PDB entry 7TN3 | X-ray diffraction, 2.90 A resolution | chain A

# Chain A
Molecule: Inositol-tetrakisphosphate 1-kinase 1
Organism: Zea mays
Notes: EC 2.7.1.134, 2.7.1.159
UniProtKB: Q84Y01 (ITPK1_MAIZE); residue numbers follow UniProt; this construct covers 1-342
Amino-acid sequence (342 residues; row label = number of the first residue in the row):
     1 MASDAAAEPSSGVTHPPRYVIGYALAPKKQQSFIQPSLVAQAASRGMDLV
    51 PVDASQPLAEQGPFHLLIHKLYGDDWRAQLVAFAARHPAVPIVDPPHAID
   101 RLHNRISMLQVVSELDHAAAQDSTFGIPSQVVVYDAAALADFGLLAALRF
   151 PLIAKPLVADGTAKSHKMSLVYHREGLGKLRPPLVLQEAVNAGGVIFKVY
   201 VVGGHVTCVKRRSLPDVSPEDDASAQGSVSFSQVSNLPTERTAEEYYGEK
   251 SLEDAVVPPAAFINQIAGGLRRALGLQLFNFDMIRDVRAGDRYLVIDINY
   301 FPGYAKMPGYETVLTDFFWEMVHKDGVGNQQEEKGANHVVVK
Disordered / not traced: 1-15, 215-255, 325-342
Sequence notes: conflict Ala120 (Asp in Q84Y01); engineered mutation Ala189 (Phe in Q84Y01), Ala192 (His in Q84Y01)
Swiss-Prot annotation at these positions:
  - region: Pro219 to Tyr247 (Catalytic specificity elements (CSE))
  - binding site (1D-myo-inositol 6-phosphate): Lys28, Lys70, Gly161, His166, Lys198, Tyr200, Asn280, Asn299, Gly303, Lys306
  - binding site (ATP): Arg105, Lys155, His166, Gln187, Val190, Ser213, Ile296, Asp297, Asn299
  - binding site (Mg(2+)): Asp282, Asp297, Asn299
  - mutagenesis: Lys29 (K29A: Strongly reduced InsP6 kinase activity), Ser32 (S32A: Strongly reduced InsP6 kinase activity), Lys70 (K70A: Strongly reduced InsP6 kinase activity), Lys198 (K198A: Strongly reduced InsP6 kinase activity), Tyr200 (Y200A: Strongly reduced InsP6 kinase activity), Arg211 (R211A: Strongly reduced InsP6 kinase activity), Pro219 to Tyr247 (Strongly reduced InsP6 kinase activity and slightly reduced Ins(1,3,4,5,6)P5 phosphatase activity), Asn280 (N280A: Strongly reduced InsP6 kinase activity), Lys306 (K306A: Strongly reduced InsP6 kinase activity)

# Summary
Curated annotation (UniProt) lists 10 residues binding 1D-myo-inositol 6-phosphate, 9 ATP-binding residues, 3
Mg2+-binding residues and 8 mutagenesis sites.
Chain A is Inositol-tetrakisphosphate 1-kinase 1 (Zea mays); the structure, Crystal structure of Zea mays
Inositol-tetrakisphosphate Kinase 1 mutant (ZmITPK1-F189A/H192A), was determined by X-ray diffraction,
deposited together with 7TN4, 7TN5, 7TN7 and 7TN8.
